PDB entry 7Z7N | electron microscopy, 5.10 A resolution (low resolution: residue-level contacts below are approximate; hydrogen-bond / salt-bridge calls are withheld) | chains D and E of the 4 polymer chains in the assembly

== Chain D ==
Protein: Putative tata-box binding protein
From: Chaetomium thermophilum
UniProt: G0SAL6 (G0SAL6_CHATD); residue numbers follow UniProt; this construct covers 1-255
Chain sequence (276 residues; row label = number of the first residue in the row; numbers below 1 keep their minus sign (Met-20 is residue -20)):
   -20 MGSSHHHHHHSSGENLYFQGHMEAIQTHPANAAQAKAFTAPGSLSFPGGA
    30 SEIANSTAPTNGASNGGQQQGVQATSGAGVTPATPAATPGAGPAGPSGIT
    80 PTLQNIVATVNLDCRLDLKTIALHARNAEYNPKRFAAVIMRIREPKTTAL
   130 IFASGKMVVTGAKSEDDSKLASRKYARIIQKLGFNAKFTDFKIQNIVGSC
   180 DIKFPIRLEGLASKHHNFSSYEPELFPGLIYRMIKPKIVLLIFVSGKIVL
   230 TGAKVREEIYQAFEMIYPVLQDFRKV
Disordered / not traced: -20 to 75, 254-255
Differences from the reference sequence: initiating methionine (-20); expression tag (-19 to 0)

== Chain E ==
Protein: Helicase-like protein
From: Chaetomium thermophilum
UniProt: G0S6C0 (G0S6C0_CHATD); residue numbers follow UniProt; this construct covers 1-1886
Chain sequence (1897 residues; row label = number of the first residue in the row):
     1 MATRLDRLVTILETGSTRLIRDTAVNQLADWQKQHPEELFNLLSRVVPYL
    51 RHKDWETRTTAAKAIGKIIENAPLYDPNAGQDEAAPEPTNGSFEVKKEEE
   101 KDVLEQDNFFRLESLDVATIVKYGRPLLRGGPVDYNLAALDPQKRLAHLK
   151 KTLNGRLGLLGRVFEDEEMPVEQIASPITPNDAAGANGVGRQDGASNDNQ
   201 SQAIDESKMSARQLNVLKRKRKREAQKAAQGKSGFGDLSLRRSTTAGSDA
   251 FGEDTPMPDADSKKNKLAEYFSLDRPENTEEDTKIVSEFKGPVLPIKSEI
   301 EADDSLEGAEWPFERLCEFLKVDLFDPQWETRHGAAMGLREVIRVHGAGA
   351 GRRRGKTRKENNDLNRQWLDDLAYRLLCVLMLDKFTDYSSDTSVAPIRET
   401 VGQTLGAVLRHISVESVHAIYRLLYCMVTQEDLPSEQNMWAVCHGGMVGL
   451 RYVVAVRKDLLLQDGDMIDGVVRCVMQGLGDIDDDVRSVSAATLIPMAKE
   501 FVMMRRSALDSLINIVWESLSNLGDDLSASTGKIMDLLATLCSFPEVLEA
   551 MKVSASQDEERSFTLLVPRLYPFLRHTITSVRLAVLKALMTFANLGGETS
   601 QGWLNGRILRLIFQNIIVERDQDTLNMSLELWTTLVRRLAARDPAILADE
   651 FEAHAEPMMQLALHPIGVPRHPIPMNPALFQKPSGGTYSLPGASQTNSRR
   701 SSPPEGERATKRRRKSTKAEDVAPSTHTHDVDGHMIQGEVDLVGVDVLIR
   751 SRISAAKAMGLIMSFIPTPRLASYDTAVLQALSSPYASTQLAAAMVIDEY
   801 AKNCSTPEVASRFIEPLQKIIDLERPSHYRDLVTYVQRVRSASQQLINLF
   851 RDHGKVSQGKLPTLAVVVQGEPEAGPGAFSIANAEKVVNEDFERLKRLMA
   901 PGQRLIALPQLNEAREQTVEVIEEAKAAKEARDARIKAAAACALVAMKVL
   951 PKKPSPLIKAIMDSIKTEENQELQSRSAATIARLVQLFTESGRRGPAEKV
  1001 VANLVKFSCVEVAETPEFPIHAHKTNVILSMQKEEDRVDHPDAVKYAREA
  1051 KAARITRRGAKEALEILSKNFGAELLERVPTLRTFMEEPLVRAFSGDLPP
  1101 EARDPENAFGQEIVDAMSVIRTMTPTLHPALHPFVMQQVPLVIKALRSDL
  1151 SVFRYMAAKCMATICSVITVDGMTALVEKVLPSINNPLDLSFRQGAIEVI
  1201 YHLIAVMGDAILPYVIFLIVPVLGRMSDSDNQIRLIATTSFATLVKLVPL
  1251 EAGIPDPPGLSEELLKGRDRERTFIAQLLDPKKIEPFKIPVAIKAELRSY
  1301 QQEGVNWLAFLNKYHLHGILCDDMGLGKTLQTICIVASDHHQRAEEFART
  1351 GAPEVRKLPSLIICPPTLSGHWQQEIKTYAPFLTVTAYVGSPAERRAMKD
  1401 SLDKTDIVITSYDVCRNDIDVIEKYNWNYCVLDQGHLIKNPKAKITLAVK
  1451 RLTSNHRLILTGTPIQNNVLELWSLFDFLMPGFLGAEKVFLDRFAKPIAN
  1501 SRYSKASSKEQEAGALAIEALHKQVLPFLLRRLKEEVLNDLPPKILQNYY
  1551 CDLSDLQRKLFEDFTKREGKKITETAGRDDKEAKQHIFQALQYMRKLCNS
  1601 PALVMKPGHKAYEDTQKYLAKHGTTLEDPIHAPKLGALRDLLVDCGIGVE
  1651 GQESSDPLYTPIKPHRALIFCQMKEMLDMVQNTVLKQMLPSVSYLRLDGS
  1701 VEANKRQDIVNKFNSDPSYDVLLLTTSVGGLGLNLTGADTVIFVEHDWNP
  1751 QKDLQAMDRAHRIGQKKVVNVYRIITRGTLEEKILSLQRFKIDVASTVVN
  1801 QQNAGLATMDTDQILDLFNLGESGPSLITDNKESIEGREEDMVDIETGDV
  1851 RRPGKKAAWLEGLGELWDNAQYEESFDLDGFLKTMQAAAWSHPQFEK
Disordered / not traced: 1, 79-107, 171-307, 430-445, 684-730, 1537-1897
Differences from the reference sequence: engineered mutation Gln1434 (Glu in G0S6C0); expression tag (1887-1897)

== How chain D and chain E interact ==
Residue-residue contacts - 22 pairs, chain D then chain E:
  Ala101(D) with Arg129(E)
  Leu102(D) with Leu128(E); Arg129(E)
  His103(D) with Leu128(E)
  Ala104(D) with Arg129(E); Thr386(E)
  Arg105(D) with Trp329(E); Phe385(E); Thr386(E); Asp387(E)
  Asn106(D) with Asp387(E); Tyr388(E)
  Ala107(D) with Arg129(E)
  Glu108(D) with Arg129(E)
  Ile121(D) with Tyr388(E); Ser389(E)
  Arg122(D) with Ser389(E)
  Arg156(D) with Asp526(E)
  Ile157(D) with Tyr388(E)
  Lys160(D) with Tyr388(E); Asp485(E)
  Leu161(D) with Tyr388(E)
Also at the interface, not in a pair above, chain D (16 interface residues in all): Arg120, Glu123
Also at the interface, not in a pair above, chain E (13 interface residues in all): Gly130, Lys384, Asp391

== In short ==
16 residues of chain D and 13 residues of chain E are in contact.
Here chain D is Putative tata-box binding protein and chain E is Helicase-like protein, both from Chaetomium
thermophilum. Entry 7Z7N (Mot1E1434Q:TBP:DNA - substrate recognition state) was determined by electron
microscopy, deposited together with 7ZKE, 7ZB5 and 7Z8S.
